Entry 1T9G (X-ray diffraction, 2.90 A resolution); this record covers chains D and S of the 6 polymer chains in the assembly.

# Chain D
Name: Acyl-CoA dehydrogenase, medium-chain specific, mitochondrial
Source organism: Homo sapiens
Notes: EC 1.3.99.3
UniProtKB: P11310 (ACADM_HUMAN); residues 1-396 here correspond to UniProt positions 26-421 (UniProt number = residue number + 25)
Amino-acid sequence (396 residues; row label = number of the first residue in the row):
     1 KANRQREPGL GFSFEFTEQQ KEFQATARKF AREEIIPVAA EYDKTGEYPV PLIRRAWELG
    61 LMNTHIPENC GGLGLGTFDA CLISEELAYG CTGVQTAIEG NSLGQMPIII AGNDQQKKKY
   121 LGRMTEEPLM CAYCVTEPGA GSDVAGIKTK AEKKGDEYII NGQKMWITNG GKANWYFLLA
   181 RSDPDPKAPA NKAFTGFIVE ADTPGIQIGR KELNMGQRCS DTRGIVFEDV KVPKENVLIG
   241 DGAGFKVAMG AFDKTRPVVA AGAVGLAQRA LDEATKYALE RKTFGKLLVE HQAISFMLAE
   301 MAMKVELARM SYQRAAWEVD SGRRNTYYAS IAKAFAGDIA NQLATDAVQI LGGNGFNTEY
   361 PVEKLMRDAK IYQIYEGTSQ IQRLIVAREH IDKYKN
Disordered / not traced: 1-9
Ligand contacts:
  - FAD (flavin-adenine dinucleotide), molecule 1: Y133, C134, V135, T136, A140, G141, S142, D143, M165, W166, I167, T168, N214, T222, I371, I374, Y375, E376, G377, T378, Q380, I381, L384
  - FAD, molecule 2: Y277, R281, T283, F284, L288, H291, A293, I294, Q349, I350, L351, G352, G353, N354, F356
Swiss-Prot annotation at these positions:
  - active site: E376 (Proton acceptor)
  - binding site (FAD): Y133 to S142, W166 to T168, R281 to T283, H291, Q292, Q349 to G353, E376 to Q380
  - binding site (octanoyl-CoA): S142, D253, R256, E376
  - modified residue: K44 (N6-acetyllysine), K154 (N6-succinyllysine), K187 (N6-acetyllysine), K192 (N6-acetyllysine), K234 (N6-acetyllysine), K246 (N6-acetyllysine), K254 (N6-acetyllysine), K276 (N6-acetyllysine), T326 (Phosphothreonine)

# Chain S
Name: Electron transfer flavoprotein beta-subunit
Source organism: Homo sapiens
UniProtKB: P38117 (ETFB_HUMAN); numbering as in UniProt (aligned over 1-255)
Amino-acid sequence (255 residues; row label = number of the first residue in the row):
     1 MAELRVLVAV KRVIDYAVKI RVKPDRTGVV TDGVKHSMNP FCEIAVEEAV RLKEKKLVKE
    61 VIAVSCGPAQ CQETIRTALA MGADRGIHVE VPPAEAERLG PLQVARVLAK LAEKEKVDLV
   121 LLGKQAIDDD CNQTGQMTAG FLDWPQGTFA SQVTLEGDKL KVEREIDGGL ETLRLKLPAV
   181 VTADLRLNEP RYATLPNIMK AKKKKIEVIK PGDLGVDLTS KLSVISVEDP PQRTAGVKVE
   241 TTEDLVAKLK EIGRI
Disordered / not traced: 1-3, 232-255
Ligand contacts: adenosine monophosphate (AMP): A9, V10, K11, N39, F41, C42, V64, S65, C66, L99, P101, V104, L122, G123, K124, Q125, A126, D129, C131, N132, Q133, T134
Swiss-Prot annotation at these positions:
  - region: A183 to K205 (Recognition loop)
  - binding site (AMP): A9, N39 to C42, C66, G123 to T134
  - modified residue: A2 (N-acetylalanine), K200 (N6,N6,N6-trimethyllysine), K203 (N6,N6,N6-trimethyllysine), K210 (N6-acetyllysine), S223 (Phosphoserine), S226 (Phosphoserine), K238 (N6-acetyllysine), K248 (N6-acetyllysine)
  - natural variant: D128 (D128N: In GA2B), R164 (R164Q: In GA2B)
  - mutagenesis: E165 (E165A/Q: Drastically increases interprotein electron transfer rates), L195 (L195A: Severely impaired in complex formation with ACADM), K200 to K203 (Does not abolish electron transfer activity. Abolishes sensitivity to inhibition by lysine methyltransferase ETFBKMT), K200 to K202 (Does not abolish methylation by ETFBKMT), K200 (K200R: Does not abolish electron transfer activity. Decreases sensitivity to inhibition by lysine methyltransferase ETFBKMT), K203 (K203R: Does not abolish electron transfer activity. Decreases sensitivity to inhibition by lysine methyltransferase ETFBKMT)

# Chain D / chain S interface
Residue-residue contacts (25; chain D residue first):
  E18(D) - R76(S)  salt bridge
  Q19(D) - I198(S)
  Q19(D) - M199(S)
  K21(D) - E73(S)  salt bridge
  E22(D) - E73(S)
  E22(D) - R76(S)
  E22(D) - T77(S)  hydrogen bond
  E22(D) - I198(S)
  F23(D) - L195(S)  hydrophobic
  F23(D) - I198(S)  hydrophobic
  T26(D) - A193(S)  hydrogen bond (side chain-backbone)
  K29(D) - Y192(S)
  F30(D) - Y192(S)
  E34(D) - Y192(S)  hydrogen bond
  R55(D) - Y192(S)
  L59(D) - Y192(S)  hydrophobic
  L59(D) - T194(S)
  L59(D) - L195(S)  hydrogen bond (backbone-backbone)
  L59(D) - P196(S)
  G60(D) - L195(S)
  L61(D) - L195(S)  hydrophobic
  L73(D) - L195(S)  hydrophobic
  L73(D) - M199(S)  hydrophobic
  L75(D) - M199(S)  hydrophobic
  I83(D) - L195(S)  hydrophobic
Interface residues without a listed pair, chain D (17 interface residues in all): E58
Interface residues without a listed pair, chain S (13 interface residues in all): Q72, A80, K202

# In short
17 residues of chain D face 13 of chain S across their interface; the contacts include 4 hydrogen bonds and 2
salt bridges. Among the polar pairs are E18(D)-R76(S), K21(D)-E73(S) and E22(D)-T77(S). Chain D binds
flavin-adenine dinucleotide. Ligands of chain S: adenosine monophosphate.
Here chain D is Acyl-CoA dehydrogenase, medium-chain specific, mitochondrial and chain S is Electron transfer
flavoprotein beta-subunit, both from Homo sapiens. Entry 1T9G (Structure of the human MCAD:ETF complex) was
determined by X-ray diffraction.
